Entry 2UU9 (X-ray diffraction, 3.10 A resolution); this record covers chains A and I of the 23 polymer chains in the assembly.

== Chain A ==
Molecule: 16S RRNA
From: Thermus thermophilus
Sequence (1522 nucleotides; row label = number of the first residue in the row; note: 44 numbers in that range are skipped by the numbering (no residue carries them; nothing is unmodelled there); a row labelled like 189A-189L holds insertion residues (189A, then the next letters in order); numbering starts at 0):
     0 UUUGUUGGAG AGUUUGAUCC UGGCUCAGGG UGAACGCUGG CGGCGUGCCU AAGACAUGCA
    60 AGUCGUGCGG GCCG
    76 CGGGGUUUU
    88 ACUCCG
    96 UGGUCAGCGG CGGACGGGUG AGUAACGCGU GGGU
  129A G
   130 ACCUACCCGG AAGAGGGGGA CAACCCGGGG AAACUCGGGC UAAUCCCCCA UGUGGACCCG
189A-189L CCCCUUGGGGUG
   190 UGUCCAAAGG GCUUU
   216 GCCCGCUUCC GGAUGGGCCC GCGUCCCAUC AGCUAGUUGG UGGGGUAAUG GCCCACCAAG
   276 GCGACGACGG GUAGCCGGUC UGAGAGGAUG GCCGGCCACA GGGGCACUGA GACACGGGCC
   336 CCACUCCUAC GGGAGGCAGC AGUUAGGAAU CUUCCGCAAU GGGCGCAAGC CUGACGGAGC
   396 GACGCCGCUU GGAGGAAGAA GCCCUUCGGG GUGUAAACUC CUGA
   441 ACCCGGGACG AAACCCCC
   460 GA
   470 CGAGGGGA
   479 CUGACGGUAC CGGGGUAA
   498 UAGCGCCGGC CAACUCCGUG CCAGCAGCCG CGGUAAUACG GAGGGCGCGA GCGUUACCCG
   558 GAUUCACUGG GCGUAAAGGG CGUGUAGGCG GCCUGGGGCG UCCCAUGUGA AAGACCACGG
   618 CUCAACCGUG GGGGAGCGUG GGAUACGCUC AGGCUAGACG GUGGGAGAGG GUGGUGGAAU
   678 UCCCGGAGUA GCGGUGAAAU GCGCAGAUAC CGGGAGGAAC GCCGAUGGCG AAGGCAGCCA
   738 CCUGGUCCAC CCGUGACGCU GAGGCGCGAA AGCGUGGGGA GCAAACCGGA UUAGAUACCC
   798 GGGUAGUCCA CGCCCUAAAC GAUGCGCGCU AGGUCUCUGG GUCU
   848 CCUGGGGGCC GAAGCUAACG CGUUAAGCGC GCCGCCUGGG GAGUACGGCC GCAAGGCUGA
   908 AACUCAAAGG AAUUGACGGG GGCCCGCACA AGCGGUGGAG CAUGUGGUUU AAUUCGAAGC
   968 AACGCGAAGA ACCUUACCAG GCCUUGACAU GCUA
 1001A G
  1002 GGAACCCGGG UGAAAGCCUG GGGUGCCCC
1030A-1030D GCGA
  1031 GGGGAGCCCU AGCACAGGUG CUGCAUGGCC GUCGUCAGCU CGUGCCGUGA GGUGUUGGGU
  1091 UAAGUCCCGC AACGAGCGCA ACCCCCGCCG UUAGUUGCCA GCGGUUCGGC CGGGCACUCU
  1151 AACGGGACUG CCCGCG
  1168 AAAGCGGGAG GAAGGAGGGG ACGACGUCUG GUCAGCAUGG CCCUUACGGC CUGGGCGACA
  1228 CACGUGCUAC AAUGCCCACU ACAAAGCGAU GCCACCCGGC AACGGGGAGC UAAUCGCAAA
  1288 AAGGUGGGCC CAGUUCGGAU UGGGGUCUGC AACCCGACCC CAUGAAGCCG GAAUCGCUAG
  1348 UAAUCGCGGA UCAGCC
 1363A A
  1364 UGCCGCGGUG AAUACGUUCC CGGGCCUUGU ACACACCGCC CGUCACGCCA UGGGAGCGGG
  1424 CUCUACCCGA AGUCGCCGG
1442A-1442B GA
  1443 GCCUA
  1452 C
  1456 GGGCAGGCGC CGAGGGUAGG GCCCGUGACU GGGGCGAAGU CGUAACAAGG UAGCUGUACC
  1516 GGAAGGUGCG GCUGGAUCAC CUCCUUUCU
Not modelled in the structure: 0-4, 1534-1538
Metal / ion sites: Mg2+ site 1: U12, G22; Mg2+ site 2: U12, C526, G527, A914; K+ site 1 near U14 (its only coordinating residue here); Mg2+ site 3 near G21 (its only coordinating residue here); Mg2+ site 4: U37, G38; Mg2+ site 5: C48, G115; Mg2+ site 6 near A53 (its only coordinating residue here); Mg2+ site 7: G61, U62, G105; Mg2+ site 8: G107, G324, G326; Mg2+ site 9: A109, G331; Mg2+ site 10 near G115 (its only coordinating residue here); Mg2+ site 11: A116, G117, G289; 77 more Mg2+ sites not listed; 21 more K+ sites not listed
Ligand contacts: paromomycin (PAR): G1405, U1406, C1407, A1408, C1409, G1489, C1490, G1491, A1492, A1493, G1494, U1495, C1496
What the authors report for this chain:
  - Mg2+ coordination: C518

== Chain I ==
Protein: 30S ribosomal protein S9
From: Thermus thermophilus
Reference sequence: P80374 (RS9_THET8); numbering as in UniProt (aligned over 1-128)
Sequence (128 residues; each row starts with the number of its first residue):
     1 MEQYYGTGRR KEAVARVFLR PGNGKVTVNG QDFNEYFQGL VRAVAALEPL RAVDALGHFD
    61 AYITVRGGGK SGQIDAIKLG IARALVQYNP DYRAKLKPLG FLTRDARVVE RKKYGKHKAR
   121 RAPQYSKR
Not modelled in the structure: 1

== How chain A and chain I interact ==
Pairs across the interface (116):
  G942(A) with Gln124(I), base contact
  G966(A) with Lys127(I), hydrogen bond to the sugar
  C970(A) with Ser126(I), hydrogen bond to the base; Arg128(I), base contact
  C1116(A) with Val108(I), sugar contact
  G1117(A) with Arg104(I), hydrogen bond to the phosphate; Ala106(I), sugar contact
  C1118(A) with Arg9(I), salt bridge to the phosphate; Arg83(I), hydrogen bond to the phosphate; Arg104(I), salt bridge to the phosphate
  C1119(A) with Arg9(I), salt bridge to the phosphate; Arg83(I), salt bridge to the phosphate
  G1127(A) with Arg16(I), hydrogen bond to the sugar
  C1128(A) with Arg16(I), sugar contact; Arg66(I), salt bridge to the phosphate
  C1129(A) with Tyr62(I), hydrogen bond to the phosphate
  A1130(A) with Gln3(I), hydrogen bond to the sugar; Phe18(I), sugar contact; Arg20(I), hydrogen bond to the phosphate; Tyr62(I), sugar contact
  G1131(A) with Glu2(I), phosphate contact; Arg20(I), salt bridge to the phosphate
  C1147(A) with Tyr5(I), hydrogen bond to the sugar; Arg16(I), hydrogen bond to the base
  U1148(A) with Tyr5(I), sugar contact; Thr7(I), hydrogen bond to the phosphate; Val14(I), sugar contact; Arg16(I), sugar contact
  C1149(A) with Arg9(I), salt bridge to the phosphate; Val14(I), phosphate contact
  G1177(A) with Lys97(I), salt bridge to the phosphate
  G1178(A) with Arg93(I), salt bridge to the phosphate; Lys97(I), salt bridge to the phosphate
  A1179(A) with Arg93(I), salt bridge to the phosphate; Leu102(I), sugar contact; Thr103(I), hydrogen bond to the phosphate; Arg104(I), sugar contact
  A1180(A) with Thr103(I), hydrogen bond to the phosphate
  G1186(A) with Glu110(I), sugar contact; Arg111(I), sugar contact; Lys113(I), hydrogen bond to the phosphate
  G1187(A) with Arg111(I), hydrogen bond to the sugar; Lys113(I), salt bridge to the phosphate
  A1188(A) with Tyr114(I), hydrogen bond to the phosphate
  G1231(A) with Ser126(I), hydrogen bond to the phosphate
  U1232(A) with Gln124(I), hydrogen bond to the phosphate; Tyr125(I), phosphate contact; Ser126(I), phosphate contact
  G1233(A) with His117(I), salt bridge to the phosphate; Pro123(I), phosphate contact; Gln124(I), hydrogen bond to the phosphate
  A1248(A) with Tyr36(I), sugar contact; Lys70(I), hydrogen bond to the sugar
  C1249(A) with Tyr36(I), hydrogen bond to the sugar; Gly67(I), phosphate contact; Gly68(I), sugar contact; Gly69(I), base contact; Lys70(I), sugar contact; Gln73(I), hydrogen bond to the sugar
  A1250(A) with Arg66(I), phosphate contact; Gly67(I), hydrogen bond to the phosphate; Gly68(I), hydrogen bond to the phosphate
  A1251(A) with Glu12(I), sugar contact; Gly67(I), phosphate contact
  G1290(A) with Leu40(I), sugar contact
  G1291(A) with Gln38(I), hydrogen bond to the sugar; Gly39(I), phosphate contact; Leu40(I), sugar contact
  U1292(A) with Gly39(I), phosphate contact
  C1342(A) with Gln124(I), sugar contact; Tyr125(I), phosphate contact
  G1343(A) with Arg121(I), hydrogen bond to the sugar; Ala122(I), phosphate contact; Tyr125(I), hydrogen bond to the phosphate
  C1344(A) with Arg120(I), sugar contact; Ala122(I), phosphate contact
  U1345(A) with Arg120(I), salt bridge to the phosphate
  A1346(A) with Arg120(I), salt bridge to the phosphate
  G1347(A) with Arg10(I), hydrogen bond to the base; Arg107(I), hydrogen bond to the base; Val108(I), sugar contact; Val109(I), phosphate contact; Glu110(I), hydrogen bond to the phosphate
  U1348(A) with Glu110(I), hydrogen bond to the phosphate; Arg120(I), phosphate contact
  A1349(A) with Lys118(I), salt bridge to the phosphate; Arg120(I), hydrogen bond to the phosphate; Arg121(I), hydrogen bond to the phosphate
  A1350(A) with Lys118(I), salt bridge to the phosphate; Arg121(I), salt bridge to the phosphate
  U1351(A) with Lys118(I), base contact
  C1366(A) with His117(I), salt bridge to the phosphate
  C1367(A) with Lys112(I), salt bridge to the phosphate; Tyr114(I), phosphate contact; Gly115(I), hydrogen bond to the phosphate; Lys116(I), phosphate contact
  G1368(A) with Arg111(I), salt bridge to the phosphate; Lys112(I), salt bridge to the phosphate; Lys113(I), phosphate contact; Tyr114(I), hydrogen bond to the phosphate
  C1369(A) with Arg111(I), phosphate contact; Lys112(I), hydrogen bond to the phosphate
  G1370(A) with Glu12(I), phosphate contact
  G1371(A) with Lys11(I), salt bridge to the phosphate; Glu12(I), phosphate contact; Gly68(I), phosphate contact; Gly69(I), phosphate contact; Val109(I), phosphate contact
  U1372(A) with Lys11(I), salt bridge to the phosphate; Gly69(I), phosphate contact; Lys70(I), phosphate contact; Ser71(I), hydrogen bond to the phosphate; Gly72(I), hydrogen bond to the phosphate
  G1373(A) with Lys11(I), hydrogen bond to the base; Arg42(I), phosphate contact; Ser71(I), hydrogen bond to the phosphate
Interface residues without a listed pair, chain A (56 interface residues in all): U943, C967, A969, G1184, G1185, A1252
Interface residues without a listed pair, chain I (55 interface residues in all): Asp105

== In short ==
The interface between chain A and chain I involves 56 residues on one side and 55 on the other, with 40
hydrogen bonds and 24 salt bridges. Polar pairs include C970(A)-Ser126(I), C1147(A)-Arg16(I) and
G1347(A)-Arg10(I). Ligands of chain A: paromomycin. The Mg2+ site 1 is built by U12(A) and G22(A). The paper
reports Mg2+ coordination by C518(A).
Chain A is 16S RRNA and chain I is 30S ribosomal protein S9, both from Thermus thermophilus; the structure,
Structure of the Thermus thermophilus 30S ribosomal subunit complexed with a Valine-ASL with cmo5U in position
..., was determined by X-ray diffraction together with 2UUC, 2UUA and 2UUB from the same study.
